Entry 8F6A (electron microscopy, 2.06 A resolution); this record covers chains H and b of the 28 polymer chains in the assembly.

# Chain H (and b)
Name: Proteasome subunit beta
Organism: Thermoplasma acidophilum
Notes: EC 3.4.25.1; chain b of this document is another copy of the same molecule, construct and numbering; everything in this record applies to it too
Reference sequence: P28061 (PSB_THEAC); residues -7 to 203 here correspond to UniProt positions 1-211 (UniProt number = residue number + 8)
Amino-acid sequence (211 residues; each row starts with the number of its first residue; numbers below 1 keep their minus sign (Met-7 is residue -7)):
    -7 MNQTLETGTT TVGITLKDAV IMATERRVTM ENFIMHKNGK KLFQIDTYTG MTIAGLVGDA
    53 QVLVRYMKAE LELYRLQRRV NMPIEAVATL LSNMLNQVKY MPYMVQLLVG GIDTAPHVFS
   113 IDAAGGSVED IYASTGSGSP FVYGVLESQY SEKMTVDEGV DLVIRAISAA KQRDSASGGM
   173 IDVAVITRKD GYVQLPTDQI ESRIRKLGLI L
Disordered / not traced: -7 to 0, 203
Swiss-Prot annotation at these positions:
  - active site: Thr1 (Nucleophile)

# How chain H and chain b interact
Pairs across the interface (18):
  Phe25(H) with Phe133(b), hydrophobic; Arg165(b)
  Ile26(H) with Gln164(b); Arg165(b), hydrogen bond (backbone-backbone); Asp166(b); Ser167(b)
  Met27(H) with Arg165(b), hydrogen bond (backbone-side chain)
  Lys29(H) with Gln164(b), hydrogen bond; Arg165(b)
  Phe133(H) with Phe25(b), hydrophobic
  Gln164(H) with Lys29(b), hydrogen bond
  Arg165(H) with Phe25(b); Ile26(b), hydrogen bond (backbone-backbone); Met27(b), hydrogen bond (side chain-backbone); Lys29(b)
  Asp166(H) with Ile26(b)
  Ser167(H) with Ile26(b); Ser167(b), hydrogen bond
Also at the interface, not in a pair above, chain H (10 interface residues in all): His28
Also at the interface, not in a pair above, chain b (11 interface residues in all): Arg19, His28

# In short
Chain H and chain b form an interface of 10 and 11 residues respectively; the contacts include 7 hydrogen
bonds. Polar contacts include Met27(H)-Arg165(b), Lys29(H)-Gln164(b) and Ser167(H)-Ser167(b). From UniProt:
active-site residue Thr1(H) on chain H.
Chain H and chain b are both Proteasome subunit beta (Thermoplasma acidophilum); the structure, Thermoplasma
acidophilum 20S proteasome - wild type, was determined by electron microscopy, deposited together with 8F66
and 8F7K.
